PDB entry 6RDP | electron microscopy, 2.80 A resolution | chains F and R of the 20 polymer chains in the assembly

== Chain F ==
Protein: Mitochondrial ATP synthase subunit c
From: Polytomella sp. Pringsheim 198.80
UniProtKB: D7P7X5 (D7P7X5_9CHLO); residue numbers follow UniProt; this construct covers 1-127
Amino-acid sequence (127 residues; numbered 1 to 127; the number before each row is that of its first residue):
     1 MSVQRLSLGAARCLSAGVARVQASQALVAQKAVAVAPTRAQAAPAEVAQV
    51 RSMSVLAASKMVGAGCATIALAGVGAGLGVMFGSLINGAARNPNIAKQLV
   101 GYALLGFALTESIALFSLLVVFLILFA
Disordered / not traced: 1-53

== Chain R ==
Protein: Mitochondrial ATP synthase subunit delta
From: Polytomella sp. Pringsheim 198.80
UniProtKB: D7P7X6 (D7P7X6_9CHLO); residue numbers follow UniProt; this construct covers 1-199
Amino-acid sequence (199 residues; row label = number of the first residue in the row):
     1 MFGLKRAVTVGRRFISTSAARMEAAAPAGPKEFTEVWNKKAPSTLIVPEF
    51 PSNYTAVKAVGEGQVHGDAFPVNFYTPHSILSQAQKDTVVLPGVDGYFGV
   101 KASHVPTIAQLKPGVVELHSGAESEKFFVSGGFAFVHPNGVTDICVLEAA
   151 TLDQVDPAAVKSALAAASAAQPTDEFEQAANRAAIELYSALESAVEAKA
Disordered / not traced: 1-22

== How chain F and chain R interact ==
Pairs across the interface (11; chain F residue first):
  R91(F) - D95(R)
  R91(F) - G96(R)  hydrogen bond (side chain-backbone)
  R91(F) - Y97(R)
  R91(F) - F98(R)
  R91(F) - G99(R)  hydrogen bond (backbone-backbone)
  N92(F) - Y97(R)
  P93(F) - K101(R)
  N94(F) - T88(R)  hydrogen bond
  N94(F) - V90(R)
  N94(F) - K101(R)
  N94(F) - H119(R)  hydrogen bond

== Overview ==
The interface between chain F and chain R involves 4 residues on one side and 9 on the other; the contacts
include 4 hydrogen bonds. Among the polar pairs are R91(F)-G96(R), N94(F)-T88(R) and N94(F)-H119(R).
Chain F is Mitochondrial ATP synthase subunit c and chain R is Mitochondrial ATP synthase subunit delta, both
from Polytomella sp. Pringsheim 198.80; the structure, Cryo-EM structure of Polytomella F-ATP synthase, Rotary
substate 1C, focussed refinement of F1 head and rotor, was determined by electron microscopy, deposited
together with 6RD4, 6RD5, 6RD6, 6RD7, 6RD8, 6RD9 and 46 further entries.
